1VOL - chains D and B of the 4 polymer chains in the assembly; structure by X-ray diffraction, 2.70 A resolution.

== Chain D ==
Molecule: 16-nt DNA strand
Sequence (16 nucleotides; each row starts with the number of its first residue):
   101 CAGCCCTTTT ATAGCC

== Chain B ==
Name: Protein (tata binding protein (tbp))
From: Arabidopsis thaliana
UniProtKB: P28147 (TBP1_ARATH); residues 1-200 here = UniProt positions 1-200
Sequence (200 residues; row label = number of the first residue in the row):
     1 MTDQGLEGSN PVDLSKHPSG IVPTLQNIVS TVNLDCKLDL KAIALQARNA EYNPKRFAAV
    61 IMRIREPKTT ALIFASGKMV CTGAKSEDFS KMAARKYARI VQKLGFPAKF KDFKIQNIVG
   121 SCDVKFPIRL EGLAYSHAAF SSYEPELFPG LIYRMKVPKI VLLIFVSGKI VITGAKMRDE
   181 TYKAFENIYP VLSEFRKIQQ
Not modelled in the structure: 1-11, 199-200
Swiss-Prot annotation at these positions:
  - modified residue: Thr2 (N-acetylthreonine)

== How chain D and chain B interact ==
Residue-residue contacts - 32 pairs, chain D then chain B:
  DC106(D) - Phe57(B)  base contact
  DT107(D) - Arg56(B)  salt bridge to the phosphate
  DT107(D) - Phe57(B)  base contact
  DT107(D) - Leu72(B)  base contact
  DT108(D) - Arg56(B)  salt bridge to the phosphate
  DT108(D) - Ile61(B)  sugar contact
  DT108(D) - Arg63(B)  hydrogen bond to the phosphate
  DT108(D) - Leu72(B)  sugar contact
  DT108(D) - Thr82(B)  base contact
  DT109(D) - Asn27(B)  hydrogen bond to the base
  DT109(D) - Val29(B)  base contact
  DT109(D) - Arg63(B)  salt bridge to the phosphate
  DT109(D) - Thr70(B)  hydrogen bond to the phosphate
  DT109(D) - Thr82(B)  sugar contact
  DT109(D) - Gly83(B)  phosphate contact
  DT110(D) - Gln26(B)  sugar contact
  DT110(D) - Asn27(B)  hydrogen bond to the base
  DT110(D) - Lys85(B)  sugar contact
  DT110(D) - Val119(B)  base contact
  DA111(D) - Gln26(B)  sugar contact
  DA111(D) - Val119(B)  base contact
  DA111(D) - Ser121(B)  sugar contact
  DA111(D) - Val171(B)  base contact
  DT112(D) - Phe165(B)  sugar contact
  DT112(D) - Lys169(B)  sugar contact
  DT112(D) - Val171(B)  sugar contact
  DA113(D) - Phe148(B)  base contact
  DA113(D) - Pro149(B)  base contact
  DA113(D) - Phe165(B)  sugar contact
  DA113(D) - Ser167(B)  hydrogen bond to the phosphate
  DA113(D) - Lys169(B)  salt bridge to the phosphate
  DG114(D) - Pro149(B)  sugar contact
Interface residues without a listed pair, chain B (23 interface residues in all): Glu51, Lys68, Leu163

== Summary ==
9 residues of chain D and 23 residues of chain B are in contact, with 5 hydrogen bonds and 4 salt bridges.
Polar pairs include DT109(D)-Asn27(B), DT110(D)-Asn27(B) and DT108(D)-Arg63(B).
Here chain D is a 16-nt DNA strand and chain B is Protein (tata binding protein (tbp)) (Arabidopsis thaliana).
Entry 1VOL (Tfiib (human core domain)/tbp (a.thaliana)/tata element ternary complex) was determined by X-ray
diffraction.
